Entry 1GD2 (X-ray diffraction, 2.00 A resolution); this record covers chains E and F of the 4 polymer chains in the assembly.

# Chain E (and F)
Protein: Transcription factor PAP1
Organism: Schizosaccharomyces pombe
Notes: fragment: leucine zipper domain; chain F of this document is another copy of the same molecule, construct and numbering; everything in this record applies to it too
Reference sequence: Q01663 (AP1_SCHPO); residues 71-140 here = UniProt positions 71-140
Sequence (70 residues; numbered 71 to 140; the number before each row is that of its first residue):
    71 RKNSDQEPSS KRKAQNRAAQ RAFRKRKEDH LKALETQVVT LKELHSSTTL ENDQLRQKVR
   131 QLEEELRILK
Not modelled in the structure: 71-74, 140 (chain F: 71-76)
Curated features (UniProtKB/Swiss-Prot):
  - region: Lys-81 to Lys-102 (Basic motif), Leu-104 to Leu-111 (Leucine-zipper)
  - motif: Lys-81 to Ala-88 (Nuclear localization signal)
Reported in the primary citation:
  - self-association interface (contacts with another copy of this molecule); pairs are residue here / residue on that copy: Asn-122/Asn-122 (hydrogen bond)
  - binding site for the 13-nt DNA strand: Pro-78, Asn-86, Arg-91, Arg-94
  - binding site for the 13-nt DNA strand: Arg-82, Gln-85, Ala-89, Gln-90, Phe-93, Arg-96
  - specificity-determining residues: Gln-90, Phe-93
  - conformationally variable residues (side-chain flip): Asn-86
  - binding site for the 13-nt DNA strand: Arg-87

# How chain E and chain F interact
Contacting residue pairs (39; chain E residue first):
  His-100(E) / Glu-105(F)  salt bridge
  Leu-101(E) / Leu-104(F)  hydrophobic
  Leu-104(E) / Leu-101(F)  hydrophobic
  Leu-104(E) / Glu-105(F)
  Leu-104(E) / Val-108(F)  hydrophobic
  Glu-105(E) / His-100(F)  salt bridge
  Glu-105(E) / Leu-104(F)
  Gln-107(E) / Val-108(F)
  Gln-107(E) / Lys-112(F)
  Val-108(E) / Leu-104(F)  hydrophobic
  Val-108(E) / Gln-107(F)
  Val-108(E) / Val-108(F)  hydrophobic
  Leu-111(E) / Val-108(F)
  Leu-111(E) / Leu-111(F)  hydrophobic
  Leu-111(E) / Lys-112(F)
  Lys-112(E) / Leu-111(F)
  Leu-114(E) / His-115(F)
  His-115(E) / Leu-114(F)
  Thr-118(E) / His-115(F)
  Thr-118(E) / Thr-118(F)  hydrogen bond
  Thr-118(E) / Thr-119(F)
  Thr-118(E) / Asn-122(F)  hydrogen bond (backbone-side chain)
  Glu-121(E) / Asn-122(F)  hydrogen bond
  Glu-121(E) / Arg-126(F)  salt bridge
  Asn-122(E) / Glu-121(F)  hydrogen bond
  Asn-122(E) / Asn-122(F)  hydrogen bond
  Asn-122(E) / Leu-125(F)
  Leu-125(E) / Asn-122(F)
  Leu-125(E) / Leu-125(F)  hydrophobic
  Leu-125(E) / Arg-126(F)
  Arg-126(E) / Glu-121(F)  salt bridge
  Val-129(E) / Lys-128(F)
  Leu-132(E) / Val-129(F)  hydrophobic
  Leu-132(E) / Glu-133(F)
  Glu-133(E) / Lys-128(F)  salt bridge
  Glu-133(E) / Leu-132(F)
  Glu-135(E) / Leu-136(F)
  Leu-136(E) / Glu-135(F)
  Leu-136(E) / Leu-136(F)  hydrophobic
Interface residues without a listed pair, chain E (23 interface residues in all): Lys-97, Lys-128, Leu-139
Interface residues without a listed pair, chain F (24 interface residues in all): Glu-98, Leu-139

# Overview
23 residues of chain E and 24 residues of chain F are in contact, with 5 hydrogen bonds and 5 salt bridges.
Among the polar pairs are His-100(E)/Glu-105(F), Glu-121(E)/Arg-126(F) and Glu-133(E)/Lys-128(F). The paper
reports a binding site for the 13-nt DNA strand at Pro-78(E), Asn-86(E) and Arg-91(E) among others;
specificity determinants Gln-90(E) and Phe-93(E).
Chain E and chain F are both Transcription factor PAP1 (Schizosaccharomyces pombe); the structure, Crystal
structure of bzip transcription factor PAP1 bound to DNA, was determined by X-ray diffraction.
